PDB entry 2V2H | X-ray diffraction, 1.18 A resolution | chains B and C of the 3 polymer chains in the assembly

# Chain B (and C)
Molecule: Triosephosphate isomerase glycosomal
From: Trypanosoma brucei brucei
Notes: EC 5.3.1.1; chain C of this document is another copy of the same molecule, construct and numbering; everything in this record applies to it too
Reference sequence: P04789 (TPIS_TRYBB); residue numbers follow UniProt; this construct covers 1-13, 15-72, 80-250
Chain sequence (242 residues; row label = number of the first residue in the row; note: 8 numbers in that range are skipped by the numbering (no residue carries them; nothing is unmodelled there)):
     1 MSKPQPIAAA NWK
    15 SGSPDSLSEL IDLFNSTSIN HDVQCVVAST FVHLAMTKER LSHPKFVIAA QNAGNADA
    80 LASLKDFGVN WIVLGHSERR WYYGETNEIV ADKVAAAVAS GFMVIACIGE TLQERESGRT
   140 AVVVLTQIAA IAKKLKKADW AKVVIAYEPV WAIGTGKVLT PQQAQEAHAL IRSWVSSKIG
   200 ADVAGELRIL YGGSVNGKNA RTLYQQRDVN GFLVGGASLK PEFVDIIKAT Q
Unresolved in the structure: 1
Sequence notes: conflict S15 (Asn in P04789), P18 (Gln in P04789), D19 (Gln in P04789), G68 (Ile in P04789), N69 (Ala in P04789), A70 (Lys in P04789), D71 (Ser in P04789), A72 (Gly in P04789), A81 (Pro in P04789), S82 (Ile in P04789), W100 (Ala in P04789); engineered mutation L178 (Ala in P04789)
Swiss-Prot annotation at these positions:
  - binding site (substrate): N11, K13
  - active site: H95 (Electrophile), E167 (Proton acceptor)
Ligand contacts: 2-phosphoglycolic acid (PGA): N11, K13, H95, E167, A171, I172, G173, G212, S213, V214, L232, V233, G234, G235

# Chain B / chain C interface
Contacting residue pairs - 4 pairs, chain B then chain C:
  S2(B) - P58(C)
  S2(B) - F60(C)  hydrogen bond (backbone-backbone)
  S2(B) - V61(C)
  Q250(B) - P58(C)
Also at the interface, not in a pair above, chain B (4 interface residues in all): A200, R226
Also at the interface, not in a pair above, chain C (6 interface residues in all): K52, E53, K84

# Overview
4 residues of chain B face 6 of chain C across their interface, with 1 hydrogen bond. The hydrogen-bonded pair
S2(B)-F60(C) is a backbone contact. Chain B binds 2-phosphoglycolic acid.
Chain B and chain C are both Triosephosphate isomerase glycosomal (Trypanosoma brucei brucei); the structure,
The A178L mutation in the C-terminal hinge of the flexible loop-6 of triosephosphate isomerase (TIM) induces
..., was determined by X-ray diffraction (same publication as 2V0T, 2V2C and 2V2D).
